PDB entry 8ZKS | electron microscopy, 3.21 A resolution | chains C and D of the 4 polymer chains in the assembly

== Chain C (and D) ==
Molecule: Polycystin-2
From: Homo sapiens
Notes: chain D of this document is another copy of the same molecule, construct and numbering; everything in this record applies to it too
UniProtKB: Q13563 (PKD2_HUMAN); numbering as in UniProt (aligned over 1-968)
Sequence (1007 residues; each row starts with the number of its first residue; numbers below 1 keep their minus sign (Met-38 is residue -38)):
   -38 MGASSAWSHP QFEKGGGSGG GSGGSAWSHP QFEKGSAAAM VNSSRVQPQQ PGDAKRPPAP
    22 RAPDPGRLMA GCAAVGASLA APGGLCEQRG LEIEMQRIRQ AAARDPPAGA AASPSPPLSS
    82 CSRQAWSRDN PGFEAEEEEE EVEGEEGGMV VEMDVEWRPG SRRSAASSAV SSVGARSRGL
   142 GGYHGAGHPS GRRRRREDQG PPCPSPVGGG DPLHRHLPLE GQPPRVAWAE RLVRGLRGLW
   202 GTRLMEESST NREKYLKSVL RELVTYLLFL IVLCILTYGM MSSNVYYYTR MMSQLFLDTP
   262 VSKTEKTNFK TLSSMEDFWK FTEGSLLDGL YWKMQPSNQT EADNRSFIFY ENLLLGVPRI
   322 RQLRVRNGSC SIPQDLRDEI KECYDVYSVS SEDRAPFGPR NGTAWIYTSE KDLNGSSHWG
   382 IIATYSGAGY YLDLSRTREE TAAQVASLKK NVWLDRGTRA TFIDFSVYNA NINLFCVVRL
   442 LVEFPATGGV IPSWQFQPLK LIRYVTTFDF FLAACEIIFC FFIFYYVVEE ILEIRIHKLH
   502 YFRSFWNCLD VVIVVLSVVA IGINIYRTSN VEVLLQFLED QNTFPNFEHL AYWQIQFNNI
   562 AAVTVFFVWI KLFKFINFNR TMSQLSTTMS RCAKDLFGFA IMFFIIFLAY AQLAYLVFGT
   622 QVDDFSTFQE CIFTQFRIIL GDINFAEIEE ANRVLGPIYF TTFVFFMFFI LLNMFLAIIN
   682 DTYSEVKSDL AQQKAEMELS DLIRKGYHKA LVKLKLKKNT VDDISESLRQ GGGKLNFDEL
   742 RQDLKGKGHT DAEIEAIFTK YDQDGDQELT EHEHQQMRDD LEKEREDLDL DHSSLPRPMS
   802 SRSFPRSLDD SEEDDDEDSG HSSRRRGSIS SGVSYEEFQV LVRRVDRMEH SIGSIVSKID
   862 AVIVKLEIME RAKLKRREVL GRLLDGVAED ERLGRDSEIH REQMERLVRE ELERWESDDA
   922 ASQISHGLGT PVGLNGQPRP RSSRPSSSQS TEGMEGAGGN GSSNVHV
Unresolved in the structure: -38 to 218, 699-968 (chain D: -38 to 216, 698-968)
Differences from the reference sequence: initiating methionine (-38); expression tag (-37 to -4); linker (-3 to 0)
Cystine bridges: Cys331-Cys344
Covalently attached groups: N-acetylglucosamine (NAG) linked to Asn328, Asn362, Asn375
Residues lining bound ligands: Ca2+ (CA): Glu490, Glu491, Asn508, Asp511

== Chain C / chain D interface ==
Contacting residue pairs - 55 pairs, chain C then chain D:
  Met242(C) with Tyr616(D); Gly620(D)
  Tyr247(C) with Thr621(D); Asp624(D); Ser627(D)
  Trp380(C) with Arg654(D), hydrogen bond (backbone-side chain)
  Gly381(C) with Arg654(D), hydrogen bond (backbone-side chain)
  Phe457(C) with Gln622(D), hydrogen bond (backbone-side chain)
  Asn560(C) with Asn653(D); Leu656(D)
  Ala563(C) with Leu614(D), hydrophobic; Leu617(D), hydrophobic; Val618(D), hydrophobic
  Val566(C) with Gln613(D)
  Phe567(C) with Ala610(D), hydrophobic; Tyr611(D), hydrophobic
  Trp570(C) with Gln613(D), hydrogen bond
  Leu573(C) with Ile606(D), hydrophobic
  Phe574(C) with Met603(D), hydrophobic; Ile606(D), hydrophobic; Ile607(D), hydrophobic
  Ile577(C) with Ile606(D), hydrophobic
  Thr582(C) with Asp596(D)
  Met583(C) with Gly599(D); Ile602(D), hydrophobic; Met603(D), hydrophobic
  Leu586(C) with Asp596(D); Phe600(D)
  Met590(C) with Ile671(D), hydrophobic; Met675(D), hydrophobic
  Leu597(C) with Ile671(D), hydrophobic
  Phe634(C) with Phe646(D), hydrophobic; Pro658(D), hydrophobic
  Phe637(C) with Phe661(D), hydrophobic; Thr662(D)
  Arg638(C) with Ile644(D); Phe646(D); Phe661(D)
  Leu641(C) with Ile639(D); Gly642(D); Phe669(D), hydrophobic
  Asp643(C) with Ile644(D)
  Leu673(C) with Phe670(D), hydrophobic
  Phe676(C) with Asn674(D)
  Leu677(C) with Asn674(D); Leu677(D), hydrophobic
  Ile680(C) with Asn674(D); Met675(D), hydrophobic
  Asn681(C) with Ala678(D); Asn681(D)
  Tyr684(C) with Asp596(D), hydrogen bond; Ile679(D); Asp682(D)
  Ser685(C) with Asp682(D), hydrogen bond
  Lys688(C) with Asp682(D)
Interface residues without a listed pair, chain C (40 interface residues in all): Tyr239, Thr250, Trp455, Val564, Ile571, Thr589, Ala601, Phe604, Phe605
Interface residues without a listed pair, chain D (47 interface residues in all): Lys595, Val623, Phe629, Ile640, Glu651, Val655, Val665, Phe666

== Summary ==
The interface between chain C and chain D involves 40 residues on one side and 47 on the other, with 6
hydrogen bonds. Among the polar pairs are Trp380(C)-Arg654(D), Gly381(C)-Arg654(D) and Phe457(C)-Gln622(D).
Chain C binds Ca2+. Covalently linked N-acetylglucosamine: at Asn328(C), Asn362(C) and Asn375(C).
Both chains are Polycystin-2 (Homo sapiens). Entry 8ZKS (Structure of Polycystin-1/Polycystin-2 complex with
GOF mutation) was determined by electron microscopy.
